4LF6 - chains A and M of the 21 polymer chains in the assembly; structure by X-ray diffraction, 3.31 A resolution.

[Chain A]
Molecule: 16S rRNA
From: Thermus thermophilus
Sequence (1522 nucleotides; each row starts with the number of its first residue; note: 43 numbers in that range are skipped by the numbering (no residue carries them; nothing is unmodelled there); a row labelled like 190A-190L holds insertion residues (190A, then the next letters in order); numbering starts at 0):
     0 UUUGUUGGAGAGUUUGAUCCUGGCUCAGGGUGAACGCUGGCGGCGUGCCU
    50 AAGACAUGCAAGUCGUGCGGG
    73 CCGCGGGGUUUU
    88 ACUCCG
    95 UGGUC
   101 AGCGGCGGACGGGUGAGUAACGCGUGGGU
  129A G
   130 ACCUACCCGGAAGAGGGGGACAACCCGGGGAAACUCGGGCUAAUCCCCCA
   180 UGUGGACCCGC
190A-190L CCCUUGGGGUGU
   191 GUCCAAAGGGCUUU
   216 GCCCGCUUCCGGAUGGGCCCGCGUCCCAUCAGCUAGUUGGUGGGGUAAUG
   266 GCCCACCAAGGCGACGACGGGUAGCCGGUCUGAGAGGAUGGCCGGCCACA
   316 GGGGCACUGAGACACGGGCCCCACUCCUACGGGAGGCAGCAGUUAGGAAU
   366 CUUCCGCAAUGGGCGCAAGCCUGACGGAGCGACGCCGCUUGGAGGAAGAA
   416 GCCCUUCGGGGUGUAAACUCCUGAA
   442 CCCGGGACGAAACCCCCGACGA
   474 GGGGACUGACGGUACCGGG
   494 GUAAUAGCGCCGGCCAACUCCGUGCCAGCAGCCGCGGUAAUACGGAGGGC
   544 GCGAGCGUUACCCGGAUUCACUGGGCGUAAAGGGCGUGUAGGCGGCCUGG
   594 GGCGUCCCAUGUGAAAGACCACGGCUCAACCGUGGGGGAGCGUGGGAUAC
   644 GCUCAGGCUAGACGGUGGGAGAGGGUGGUGGAAUUCCCGGAGUAGCGGUG
   694 AAAUGCGCAGAUACCGGGAGGAACGCCGAUGGCGAAGGCAGCCACCUGGU
   744 CCACCCGUGACGCUGAGGCGCGAAAGCGUGGGGAGCAAACCGGAUUAGAU
   794 ACCCGGGUAGUCCACGCCCUAAACGAUGCGCGCUAGGUCUCUGGGUCU
   848 CCUGGGGGCCGAAGCUAACGCGUUAAGCGCGCCGCCUGGGGAGUACGGCC
   898 GCAAGGCUGAAACUCAAAGGAAUUGACGGGGGCCCGCACAAGCGGUGGAG
   948 CAUGUGGUUUAAUUCGAAGXAACGCGAAGAACCUUACCAGGCCUUGACAU
   998 GCUAGG
 1003A G
  1004 AACCCGGGUGAAAGCCUGGGGUGCCCC
1030A-1030D GCGA
  1031 GGGGAGCCCUAGCACAGGUGCUGCAUGGCCGUCGUCAGCUCGUGCCGUGA
  1081 GGUGUUGGGUUAAGUCCCGCAACGAGCGCAACCCCCGCCGUUAGUUGCCA
  1131 GCGGUUCGGCCGGGCACUCUAACGGGACUGCCCGCGAAA
  1171 GCGGGAGGAAGGAGGGGACGACGUCUGGUCAGCAUGGCCCUUACGGCCUG
  1221 GGCGACACACGUGCUACAAUGCCCACUACAAAGCGAUGCCACCCGGCAAC
  1271 GGGGAGCUAAUCGCAAAAAGGUGGGCCCAGUUCGGAUUGGGGUCUGCAAC
  1321 CCGACCCCAUGAAGCCGGAAUCGCUAGUAAUCGCGGAUCAG
 1361A C
  1362 CAUGCCGCGGUGAAUACGUUCCCGGGCCUUGUACACACXGCCXGUXACGC
  1412 CAUGGGAGCGGGCUCUACCCGAAGUCGCCGGG
  1446 AGCCUACGGG
  1459 CAGGCGCCGAGGGUAGGGCCCGUGACUGGGGCGAAGUCGUAACAAGGUAG
  1509 CUGUACCGGAAGGUGCGGCUGGAU
 1532A C
  1533 CA
  1536 CUCCUUUCU
Unresolved in the structure: 0-4, 1532A, 1536-1541
Differences from the reference sequence: conflict C1533 (A2157 in M26923.1), A1534 (C2158 in M26923.1)
Modified residues: PSU (pseudouridine-5'-monophosphate) at position 516, 7MG (7N-methyl-8-hydroguanosine-5'-monophosphate) at position 527, M2G (N2-dimethylguanosine-5'-monophosphate) at position 966, 5MC (5-methylcytidine-5'-monophosphate) at position 967, 2MG (2N-methylguanosine-5'-monophosphate) at position 1207, 5MC (5-methylcytidine-5'-monophosphate) at position 1400, 4OC (4n,o2'-methylcytidine-5'-monophosphate) at position 1402, 5MC (5-methylcytidine-5'-monophosphate) at position 1404, 5MC (5-methylcytidine-5'-monophosphate) at position 1407, UR3 (3-methyluridine-5'-monophoshate) at position 1498, PSU (pseudouridine-5'-monophosphate) at position 1540, PSU (pseudouridine-5'-monophosphate) at position 1541

[Chain M]
Protein: ribosomal protein S13
From: Thermus thermophilus
UniProtKB: P80377 (RS13_THET8); residue numbers follow UniProt; this construct covers 1-126
Chain sequence (126 residues; row label = number of the first residue in the row):
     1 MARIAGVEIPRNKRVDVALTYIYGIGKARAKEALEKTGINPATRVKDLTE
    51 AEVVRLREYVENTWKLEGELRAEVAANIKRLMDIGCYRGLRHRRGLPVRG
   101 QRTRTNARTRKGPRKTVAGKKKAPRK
Unresolved in the structure: 1, 120-126

[Interface between chain A and chain M]
Pairs across the interface (88):
  G947(A) with Arg108(M), phosphate contact; Thr109(M), hydrogen bond to the phosphate
  C948(A) with Asn106(M), base contact; Ala107(M), phosphate contact; Arg108(M), hydrogen bond to the phosphate; Thr109(M), hydrogen bond to the phosphate
  A949(A) with Gln101(M), phosphate contact; Arg102(M), phosphate contact; Asn106(M), base contact
  U950(A) with Arg102(M), salt bridge to the phosphate; Thr105(M), hydrogen bond to the base; Asn106(M), base contact
  G951(A) with Arg102(M), salt bridge to the phosphate; Thr105(M), base contact
  U952(A) with Arg104(M), hydrogen bond to the base; Thr105(M), base contact
  G953(A) with Arg104(M), salt bridge to the phosphate
  G954(A) with Arg104(M), base contact
  A1225(A) with Arg102(M), phosphate contact; Thr103(M), hydrogen bond to the phosphate
  C1226(A) with Arg91(M), salt bridge to the phosphate; Arg94(M), salt bridge to the phosphate; Leu96(M), phosphate contact; Thr103(M), hydrogen bond to the phosphate; Arg104(M), base contact; Lys111(M), hydrogen bond to the sugar
  A1227(A) with Leu96(M), phosphate contact; Lys111(M), salt bridge to the phosphate; Lys115(M), hydrogen bond to the phosphate; Val117(M), base contact
  C1228(A) with Arg104(M), hydrogen bond to the base; Arg108(M), salt bridge to the phosphate; Lys111(M), salt bridge to the phosphate; Pro113(M), phosphate contact; Lys115(M), salt bridge to the phosphate; Thr116(M), phosphate contact; Val117(M), hydrogen bond to the sugar
  A1229(A) with Arg104(M), base contact; Thr105(M), base contact; Arg114(M), salt bridge to the phosphate; Thr116(M), hydrogen bond to the phosphate
  C1230(A) with Thr105(M), base contact
  G1295(A) with Arg14(M), sugar contact
  C1296(A) with Arg14(M), sugar contact; Arg44(M), salt bridge to the phosphate
  C1297(A) with Arg44(M), salt bridge to the phosphate
  U1301(A) with Lys13(M), phosphate contact
  U1302(A) with Lys13(M), salt bridge to the phosphate; Arg14(M), hydrogen bond to the base; Val17(M), phosphate contact; Tyr21(M), phosphate contact; Lys27(M), sugar contact
  A1306(A) with Thr109(M), hydrogen bond to the sugar
  U1307(A) with Gln101(M), hydrogen bond to the phosphate; Thr109(M), sugar contact; Arg110(M), phosphate contact
  U1308(A) with His92(M), hydrogen bond to the phosphate; Pro97(M), phosphate contact; Val98(M), hydrogen bond to the phosphate; Arg99(M), phosphate contact; Gln101(M), hydrogen bond to the phosphate; Arg110(M), phosphate contact
  G1309(A) with Val74(M), sugar contact; Asn77(M), hydrogen bond to the sugar; Leu81(M), phosphate contact; Arg88(M), salt bridge to the phosphate; His92(M), salt bridge to the phosphate; Arg99(M), salt bridge to the phosphate
  G1310(A) with Asn77(M), sugar contact; Arg88(M), salt bridge to the phosphate
  C1321(A) with Tyr87(M), sugar contact
  C1322(A) with Gly100(M), sugar contact
  G1323(A) with Gly100(M), phosphate contact
  C1328(A) with Ala28(M), phosphate contact; Arg29(M), hydrogen bond to the sugar
  A1329(A) with Tyr23(M), phosphate contact; Gly24(M), sugar contact; Ile25(M), phosphate contact; Gly26(M), hydrogen bond to the phosphate; Ala28(M), phosphate contact; Arg29(M), hydrogen bond to the phosphate; Leu70(M), sugar contact
  U1330(A) with Ile22(M), phosphate contact; Tyr23(M), phosphate contact; Gly24(M), phosphate contact; Ile25(M), hydrogen bond to the phosphate; Gly26(M), phosphate contact
  A1332(A) with Thr109(M), base contact
Other interface residues (no listed pair), chain A (36 interface residues in all): A946, G1224, C1303, C1320, G1331
Other interface residues (no listed pair), chain M (47 interface residues in all): Thr20, Ile78, Arg80, Ala118

[Summary]
The interface between chain A and chain M involves 36 residues on one side and 47 on the other, with 23
hydrogen bonds and 17 salt bridges. Polar pairs include U950(A)-Thr105(M), U952(A)-Arg104(M) and
C1228(A)-Arg104(M).
Here chain A is 16S rRNA and chain M is ribosomal protein S13, both from Thermus thermophilus. Entry 4LF6
(Crystal Structure of 30S ribosomal subunit from Thermus thermophilus) was determined by X-ray diffraction.
